Entry 2QK5 (X-ray diffraction, 2.20 A resolution); this record covers chain A.

# Chain A
Name: Beta-secretase 1
From: Homo sapiens
Notes: EC 3.4.23.46; fragment: Extracellular domain, residues 55-447
UniProt: P56817 (BACE1_HUMAN); residue numbers follow UniProt; this construct covers 55-447
Chain sequence (395 residues; numbered 53 to 447; the number before each row is that of its first residue):
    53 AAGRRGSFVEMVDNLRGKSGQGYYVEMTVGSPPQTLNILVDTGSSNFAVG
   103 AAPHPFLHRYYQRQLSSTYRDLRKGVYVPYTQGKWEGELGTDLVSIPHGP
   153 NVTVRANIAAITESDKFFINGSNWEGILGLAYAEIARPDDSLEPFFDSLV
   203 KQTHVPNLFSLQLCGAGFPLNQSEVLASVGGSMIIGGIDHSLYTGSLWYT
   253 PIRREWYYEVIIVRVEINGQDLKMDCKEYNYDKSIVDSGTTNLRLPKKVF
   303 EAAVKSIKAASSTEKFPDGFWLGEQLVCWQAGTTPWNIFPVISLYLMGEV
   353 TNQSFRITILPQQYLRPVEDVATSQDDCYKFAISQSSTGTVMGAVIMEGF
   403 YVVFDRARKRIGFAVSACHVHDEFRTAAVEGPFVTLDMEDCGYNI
Disulfide bonds: C216-C420, C278-C443, C330-C380
Differences from the reference sequence: expression tag (53-54)
Small-molecule neighbours: CS5 (n'-{(1S,2R)-1-(3,5-difluorobenzyl)-2-hydroxy-3-[(3-methoxybenzyl)amino]propyl}-5-methyl-N,N-dipropylisophthalamide): S71, G72, Q73, G74, L91, D93, G95, S96, P131, Y132, T133, Q134, G135, K136, K168, F169, I171, W176, I179, I187, Y259, I287, D289, G291, T292, T293, R296
Swiss-Prot annotation at these positions:
  - active site: D93, D289
  - modified residue (N6-acetyllysine): K126, K275, K279, K285, K299, K300, K307
  - glycosylation (N-linked (GlcNAc...) asparagine): N153, N172, N223, N354
  - mutagenesis: D93 (D93N: Decreases beta-cleaved soluble APP production), D284 (D284N: Almost abolishes beta-cleaved soluble APP production)

# Summary
Bound to chain A: compound CS5. From UniProt: active-site residues D93 and D289 and 2 mutagenesis sites.
Chain A is Beta-secretase 1 (Homo sapiens); the structure, Structure of BACE1 bound to SCH626485, was
determined by X-ray diffraction (same publication as 2QMD, 2QMF and 2QP8).
